Entry 3VXS (X-ray diffraction, 1.80 A resolution); this record covers chains A and D of the 5 polymer chains in the assembly.

[Chain A]
Protein: HLA class I histocompatibility antigen, A-24 alpha chain
Source organism: Homo sapiens
UniProtKB: P05534 (1A24_HUMAN); residues 1-274 here correspond to UniProt positions 25-298 (UniProt number = residue number + 24)
Amino-acid sequence (275 residues; row label = number of the first residue in the row; numbering starts at 0):
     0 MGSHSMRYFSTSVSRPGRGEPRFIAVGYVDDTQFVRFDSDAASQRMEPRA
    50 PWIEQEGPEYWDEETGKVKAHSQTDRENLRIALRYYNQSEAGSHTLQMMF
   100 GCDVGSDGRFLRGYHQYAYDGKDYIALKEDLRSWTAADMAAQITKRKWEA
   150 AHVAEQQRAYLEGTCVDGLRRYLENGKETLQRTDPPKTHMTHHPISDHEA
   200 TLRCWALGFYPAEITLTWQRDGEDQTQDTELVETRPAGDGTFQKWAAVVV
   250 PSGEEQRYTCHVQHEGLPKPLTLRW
Unresolved in the structure: 0
Differences from the reference sequence: expression tag (0)
Disulfides: Cys-101/Cys-164, Cys-203/Cys-259

[Chain D]
Protein: H27-14 TCR alpha chain
Source organism: Homo sapiens
Amino-acid sequence (207 residues; each row starts with the number of its first residue; numbering starts at 0):
     0 MKQEVTQIPAALSVPEGENLVLNCSFTDSAIYNLQWFRQDPGKGLTSLLL
    50 IQSSQREQTSGRLNASLDKSSGRSTLYIAASQPGDSATYLCAVRMDSSYK
   100 LIFGSGTRLLVRPDIQNPDPAVYQLRDSKSSDKSVCLFTDFDSQTNVSQS
   150 KDSDVYITDKCVLDMRSMDFKSNSAVAWSNKSDFACANAFNNSIIPEDTF
   200 FPSPESS
Unresolved in the structure: 0, 205-206
Disulfides: Cys-23/Cys-90, Cys-135/Cys-185

[How chain A and chain D interact]
Residue-residue contacts (10; chain A residue first):
  Glu-62(A) with Ser-96(D)
  Lys-66(A) with Asp-95(D); Ser-96(D)
  Ala-69(A) with Tyr-98(D), hydrophobic
  Glu-154(A) with Ser-53(D)
  Gln-155(A) with Tyr-31(D), hydrogen bond (side chain-backbone); Gln-51(D); Ser-52(D), hydrogen bond; Ser-53(D), hydrogen bond
  Thr-163(A) with Asp-95(D), hydrogen bond
Interface residues without a listed pair, chain A (7 interface residues in all): Ala-158

[Summary]
The chain A/chain D interface involves 7 residues from each chain; the contacts include 4 hydrogen bonds.
Among the polar pairs are Gln-155(A)/Tyr-31(D), Gln-155(A)/Ser-52(D) and Gln-155(A)/Ser-53(D).
Here chain A is HLA class I histocompatibility antigen, A-24 alpha chain and chain D is H27-14 TCR alpha
chain, both from Homo sapiens. Entry 3VXS (The complex between H27-14 TCR and HLA-A24 bound to HIV-1
Nef134-10(6L) peptide) was determined by X-ray diffraction (same publication as 3VXM, 3VXN, 3VXO, 3VXP, 3VXQ,
3VXR and 3 further entries).
